4BVG - chains A and B; structure by X-ray diffraction, 2.50 A resolution.

Chain A:
Molecule: NAD-dependent protein deacetylase sirtuin-3, mitochondrial
Source organism: Homo sapiens
Notes: EC 3.5.1.-
UniProt: Q9NTG7 (SIR3_HUMAN); residues 116-399 here = UniProt positions 116-399
Sequence (284 residues; row label = number of the first residue in the row):
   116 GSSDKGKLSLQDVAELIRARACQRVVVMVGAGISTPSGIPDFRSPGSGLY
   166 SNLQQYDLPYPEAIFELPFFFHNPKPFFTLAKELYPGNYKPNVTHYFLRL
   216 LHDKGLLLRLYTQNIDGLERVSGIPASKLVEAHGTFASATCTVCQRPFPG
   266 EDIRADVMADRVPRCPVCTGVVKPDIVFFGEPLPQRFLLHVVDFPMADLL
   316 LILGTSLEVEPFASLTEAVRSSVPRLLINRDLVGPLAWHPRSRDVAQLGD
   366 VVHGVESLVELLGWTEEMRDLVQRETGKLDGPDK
Not modelled in the structure: 116-121, 395-399
Metal / ion sites: Zn2+: Cys256, Cys259, Cys280, Cys283
Residues lining bound ligands: acetyl-ribosyl-ADP (XYQ; (2R,3R,4S,5R)-5-({[(R)-{[(R)-{[(2R,3S,4R,5R)-5-(6-amino-9H-purin-9-yl)-3,4-dihydroxytetrahydrofuran-2-yl]methoxy}(hydroxy)phosphoryl]oxy}(hydroxy)phosphoryl]oxy}methyl)-3,4-dihydroxytetrahydrofuran-2-yl acetate): Gly145, Ala146, Gly147, Thr150, Pro151, Asp156, Phe157, Arg158, Ser159, Tyr165, Phe180, Gln228, Asn229, Ile230, His248, Ile291, Val292, Phe294, Gly319, Thr320, Ser321, Leu322, Val324, Asn344, Arg345, Asp346, Gly364, Asp365, Val366

Chain B:
Molecule: Acetyl-coenzyme A synthetase 2-like, mitochondrial
Notes: EC 6.2.1.1
UniProt: Q9NUB1 (ACS2L_HUMAN); residues -4 to 5 here correspond to UniProt positions 638-647 (UniProt number = residue number + 642)
Sequence (10 residues; row label = number of the first residue in the row; numbers below 1 keep their minus sign (Thr-4 is residue -4)):
    -4 TRSGKVMRRL
Not modelled in the structure: 4-5
Glycans and other covalent adducts: acetyl-ribosyl-ADP (XYQ) linked to Lys0
Curated features (UniProtKB/Swiss-Prot):
  - modified residue: Lys0 (N6-acetyllysine)

Interface between chain A and chain B:
Residue-residue contacts (24; chain A residue first):
  Arg158(A) with Met2(B)
  Glu177(A) with Met2(B)
  His248(A) with Lys0(B)
  Val292(A) with Lys0(B), hydrogen bond (backbone-side chain)
  Phe293(A) with Lys0(B)
  Phe294(A) with Lys0(B); Met2(B), hydrophobic
  Gly295(A) with Lys0(B), hydrogen bond (backbone-backbone)
  Glu296(A) with Gly-1(B); Lys0(B), hydrogen bond (backbone-backbone)
  Pro297(A) with Ser-2(B)
  Leu298(A) with Lys0(B)
  Leu322(A) with Arg3(B), hydrogen bond (backbone-side chain)
  Glu323(A) with Met2(B); Arg3(B), hydrogen bond (backbone-backbone)
  Val324(A) with Val1(B); Met2(B), hydrophobic
  Glu325(A) with Gly-1(B); Lys0(B); Val1(B), hydrogen bond (backbone-backbone); Arg3(B), salt bridge
  Pro326(A) with Ser-2(B); Gly-1(B)
  Gly349(A) with Arg3(B)
Also at the interface, not in a pair above, chain A (17 interface residues in all): Phe180

In short:
17 residues of chain A and 6 residues of chain B are in contact, with 6 hydrogen bonds and 1 salt bridge.
Polar pairs include Glu325(A)-Arg3(B), Val292(A)-Lys0(B) and Leu322(A)-Arg3(B). Ligands of chain A:
acetyl-ribosyl-ADP. Acetyl-ribosyl-ADP is covalently linked to Lys0(B).
Here chain A is NAD-dependent protein deacetylase sirtuin-3, mitochondrial (Homo sapiens) and chain B is
Acetyl-coenzyme A synthetase 2-like, mitochondrial. Entry 4BVG (Crystal structure of human SIRT3 in complex
with native alkylimidate formed from acetyl-lysine ACS2-peptide crystallized in ...) was determined by X-ray
diffraction, deposited together with 4BUZ.
